PDB entry 1O9Z | X-ray diffraction, 1.75 A resolution | chain A

# Chain A
Name: F17-ag lectin domain
Source organism: Escherichia coli
Notes: fragment: carbohydrate-binding domain, residues 23-199
UniProt: Q99003 (Q99003); residues 1-177 here correspond to UniProt positions 23-199 (UniProt number = residue number + 22)
Sequence (177 residues; numbered 1 to 177; the number before each row is that of its first residue):
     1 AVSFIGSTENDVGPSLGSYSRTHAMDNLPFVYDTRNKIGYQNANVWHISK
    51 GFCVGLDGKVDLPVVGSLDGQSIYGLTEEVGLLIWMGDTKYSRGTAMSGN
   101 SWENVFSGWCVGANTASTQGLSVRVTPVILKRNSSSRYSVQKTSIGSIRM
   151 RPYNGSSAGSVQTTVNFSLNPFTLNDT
Not modelled in the structure: 22-27, 134
Differences from the reference sequence: conflict S136 (Ala158 in Q99003)
UniProt features mapped onto this chain:
  - binding site (a carbohydrate): A43, N44, D88, T89, S117 to G120
Cystine bridges: C53-C110
From the paper describing this entry:
  - specificity-determining residues: W109 (proposed by the authors, not directly observed)

# Overview
UniProt lists 8 carbohydrate-binding residues. From the paper: the specificity determinant W109.
Chain A is F17-ag lectin domain (Escherichia coli); the structure, F17-aG lectin domain from Escherichia coli
(ligand free), was determined by X-ray diffraction together with 1O9V and 1O9W from the same study.
